Entry 6ZM9 (X-ray diffraction, 1.45 A resolution); this record covers chain A.

# Chain A
Name: Chains: A
Chain sequence (146 residues; each row starts with the number of its first residue):
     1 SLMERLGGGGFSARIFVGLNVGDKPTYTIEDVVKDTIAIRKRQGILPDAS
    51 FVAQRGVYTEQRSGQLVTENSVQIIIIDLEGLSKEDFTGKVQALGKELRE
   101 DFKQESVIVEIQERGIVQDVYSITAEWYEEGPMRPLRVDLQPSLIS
Disordered / not traced: 130-146
Metal / ion sites: Na+ near Asp48 (its only coordinating residue here)
Residues lining bound ligands:
  - 5'-deoxy-5'-methylthioadenosine (MTA): Phe16, Val17, Gly18, Asp48, Ala49, Ser50, Gln54, Arg55, Gly56, Val57, Tyr58, Glu69, Ser71, Ile75, Ile76, Ile77, Leu79, Ser106, Ile108
  - proline (PRO): Gly18, Asn20, Val21, Gly22, Tyr58, Val67, Glu69, Lys103, Gln104, Glu105
From the paper describing this entry:
  - binding site for 5'-deoxy-5'-methylthioadenosine: Ser50, Val57, Ile77
  - mutagenesis - E69Q: unchanged binding to SAM
  - mutagenesis - E69Q: unchanged binding to 5'-deoxy-5'-methylthioadenosine
  - mutagenesis - Y58F, E105Q: decreased catalytic activity
  - mutagenesis - E69A (1500-fold), E69Q: abolished catalytic activity
  - mutagenesis - Y58F: decreased stability
  - mutagenesis - E69A, E69Q: abolished growth
  - catalytic residues: Tyr58, Glu69 (from molecular simulation)
  - mutagenesis - A13V, R14C, V33D, V52D, G56D, A93G, G95D, E110K, G115V: abolished growth (citing earlier work)

# Summary
Ligands of chain A: proline and 5'-deoxy-5'-methylthioadenosine. From the paper: catalytic residues Tyr58 and
Glu69; E69A, E69Q and A13V, among others, abolish growth; 13 substitutions were tested in all.
Chain A is Chains: A; the structure, Phage sam lyase in complex with S-methyl-5'-thioadenosine, was determined
by X-ray diffraction (same publication as 6ZMG and 6ZNB).
